4GJ2 - chain A; structure by X-ray diffraction, 2.40 A resolution.

Chain A:
Molecule: Non-receptor tyrosine-protein kinase TYK2
From: Homo sapiens
Notes: EC 2.7.10.2; fragment: Kinase domain
UniProtKB: P29597 (TYK2_HUMAN); residues 885-1176 here = UniProt positions 885-1176
Sequence (302 residues; numbered 882 to 1183; the number before each row is that of its first residue):
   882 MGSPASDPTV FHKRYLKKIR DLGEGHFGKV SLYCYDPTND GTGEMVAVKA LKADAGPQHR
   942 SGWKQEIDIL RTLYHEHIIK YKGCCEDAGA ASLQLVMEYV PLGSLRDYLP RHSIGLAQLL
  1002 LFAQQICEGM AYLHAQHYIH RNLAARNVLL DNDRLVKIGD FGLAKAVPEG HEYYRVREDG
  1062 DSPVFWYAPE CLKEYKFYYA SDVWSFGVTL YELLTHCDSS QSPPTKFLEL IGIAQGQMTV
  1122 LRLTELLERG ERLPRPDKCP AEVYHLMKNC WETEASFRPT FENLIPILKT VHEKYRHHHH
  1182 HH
Not modelled in the structure: 882-889, 1178-1183
Sequence notes: expression tag (882-884, 1177-1183); engineered mutation Ala936 (Cys in P29597), Ala969 (Gln in P29597), Ala971 (Glu in P29597), Ala972 (Lys in P29597), Asn1023 (Asp in P29597), Ala1142 (Cys in P29597)
Swiss-Prot annotation at these positions:
  - binding site (ATP): Leu903 to Val911, Lys930
  - modified residue (Phosphotyrosine): Tyr1054, Tyr1055
  - mutagenesis: Lys930 (K930R: Complete loss of catalytic activity), Tyr1054 (Y1054F: Reduces basal catalytic activity and abolishes IFN-dependent activation), Tyr1055 (Y1055F: Reduces basal catalytic activity and abolishes IFN-dependent activation), Tyr1145 (Y1145F: Does not affect phosphorylation state and enzymatic activity), Tyr1176 (Y1176F: Does not affect phosphorylation state and enzymatic activity)
Residues lining bound ligands: 0XH (2,6-dichloro-N-[2-({[(1R,2R)-2-fluorocyclopropyl]carbonyl}amino)pyridin-4-yl]benzamide): Arg901, Leu903, Gly904, Glu905, Gly906, Val911, Ala928, Ile960, Glu979, Tyr980, Val981, Pro982, Leu983, Gly984, Arg1027, Asn1028, Leu1030, Gly1040, Asp1041

Overview:
Ligands of chain A: compound 0XH. Curated annotation (UniProt) lists 10 ATP-binding residues and 5 mutagenesis
sites.
Chain A is Non-receptor tyrosine-protein kinase TYK2 (Homo sapiens); the structure, Tyk2 (JH1) in complex with
2,6-dichloro-N-[2-({[(1R,2R)-2-fluorocyclopropyl]carbonyl}amino)pyridin-4-yl]benzamide, was determined by
X-ray diffraction, deposited together with 4GII and 4GJ3.
